Entry 3BB1 (X-ray diffraction, 2.80 A resolution); this record covers chains A and B.

[Chain A (and B)]
Molecule: Translocase of chloroplast 34
Source organism: Pisum sativum
Notes: EC 3.6.5.-; chain B of this document is another copy of the same molecule, construct and numbering; everything in this record applies to it too
UniProtKB: Q41009 (TOC34_PEA); residue numbers follow UniProt; this construct covers 1-266
Chain sequence (274 residues; row label = number of the first residue in the row):
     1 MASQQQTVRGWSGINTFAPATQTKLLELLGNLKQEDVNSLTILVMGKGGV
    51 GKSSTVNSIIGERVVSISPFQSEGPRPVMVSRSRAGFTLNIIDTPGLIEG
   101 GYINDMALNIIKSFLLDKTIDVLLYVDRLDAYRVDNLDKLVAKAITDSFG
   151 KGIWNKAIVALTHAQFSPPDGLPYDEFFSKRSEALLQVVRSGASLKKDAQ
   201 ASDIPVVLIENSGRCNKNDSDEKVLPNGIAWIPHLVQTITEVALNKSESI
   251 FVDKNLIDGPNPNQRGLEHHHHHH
Not modelled in the structure: 1, 197-201, 259-274 (chain B: 1-7, 73, 196-200, 217-219, 260-274)
Differences from the reference sequence: engineered mutation Gly10 (Glu in Q41009); expression tag (267-274)
Ion coordination: Mg2+: Ser53 (together with GMP-PNP)
Small-molecule neighbours:
  - GMP-PNP (GNP; phosphoaminophosphonic acid-guanylate ester), molecule 1: Lys47, Gly48, Gly49, Val50, Gly51, Lys52, Ser53, Ser54, Ser66, Ile67, Ser68, Pro69, Ser72, Pro95, Gly96, Thr162, His163, Ile209, Glu210, Asn211, Ser212, Arg214
  - GMP-PNP (GNP), molecule 2: Tyr132, Arg133, Pro169
Swiss-Prot annotation at these positions:
  - region: Gly46 to Ser53 (G1), Ser68 to Gln71 (Homodimerization), Ser72 to Arg76 (G2), Asp93 to Gly96 (G3), Arg128 to Arg133 (Homodimerization), Thr162 to Gln165 (G4), Glu210 to Ser212 (G5)
  - binding site (GTP): Gly49 to Ser54, Glu73, Glu210, Asn211
Reported in the primary citation:
  - binding site for GMP-PNP: Gly74, Arg133
  - self-association interface (contacts with another copy of this molecule): Tyr102, Arg133
  - conformationally variable residues (loop rearrangement, side-chain flip): Gln71 to Arg76
  - binding site for triethylene glycol: Asn57, Glu62, Arg63

[Chain A / chain B interface]
Pairs across the interface (43; chain A residue first):
  Gly49(A) - Tyr132(B)
  Gly49(A) - Arg133(B)
  Arg63(A) - Asp170(B)  salt bridge
  Ile67(A) - Asp170(B)
  Ser68(A) - Arg133(B)  hydrogen bond (backbone-side chain)
  Pro69(A) - Tyr132(B)
  Phe70(A) - Tyr132(B)
  Phe70(A) - Leu172(B)  hydrophobic
  Phe70(A) - Phe177(B)  hydrophobic
  Phe70(A) - Lys180(B)
  Gln71(A) - Tyr132(B)
  Gln71(A) - Arg133(B)
  Ser72(A) - Arg133(B)  hydrogen bond
  Gly100(A) - Asp135(B)  hydrogen bond (backbone-side chain)
  Gly100(A) - Leu137(B)
  Gly101(A) - Gly101(B)
  Gly101(A) - Leu137(B)
  Tyr102(A) - Asn136(B)  hydrogen bond
  Arg128(A) - Arg128(B)
  Arg128(A) - Asp130(B)  salt bridge
  Arg128(A) - Tyr132(B)
  Asp130(A) - Arg128(B)  hydrogen bond (backbone-side chain)
  Tyr132(A) - Gly49(B)
  Tyr132(A) - Pro69(B)
  Tyr132(A) - Phe70(B)
  Tyr132(A) - Arg128(B)
  Tyr132(A) - His163(B)  hydrogen bond
  Arg133(A) - Gly49(B)
  Arg133(A) - Ser68(B)  hydrogen bond (side chain-backbone)
  Arg133(A) - Pro69(B)
  Arg133(A) - Phe70(B)
  Arg133(A) - Gln71(B)
  Arg133(A) - Ser72(B)
  Asp135(A) - Gly100(B)
  Leu137(A) - Gly100(B)
  Leu137(A) - Gly101(B)
  His163(A) - Tyr132(B)  hydrogen bond
  Asp170(A) - Arg63(B)  salt bridge
  Asp170(A) - Ile67(B)
  Phe177(A) - Phe70(B)  hydrophobic
  Lys180(A) - Phe70(B)
  Arg181(A) - Phe70(B)
  Arg214(A) - Ser167(B)  hydrogen bond
Other interface residues (no listed pair), chain A (28 interface residues in all): Gly48, Ala131, Val134, Pro169, Leu172
Other interface residues (no listed pair), chain B (24 interface residues in all): Ser212

[Summary]
28 residues of chain A face 24 of chain B across their interface; the contacts include 9 hydrogen bonds and 3
salt bridges. Polar pairs include Arg63(A)-Asp170(B), Arg128(A)-Asp130(B) and Ser68(A)-Arg133(B). The paper
reports a binding site for triethylene glycol at Asn57(A), Glu62(A) and Arg63(A); a binding site for GMP-PNP
at Gly74(A) and Arg133(A).
Chain A and chain B are both Translocase of chloroplast 34 (Pisum sativum); the structure, Crystal structure
of Toc34 from Pisum sativum in complex with Mg2+ and GMPPNP, was determined by X-ray diffraction together with
3BB3 and 3BB4 from the same study.
